Entry 7QJD (electron microscopy, 7.10 A resolution (low resolution: residue-level contacts below are approximate; hydrogen-bond / salt-bridge calls are withheld)); this record covers chains o and n of the 42 polymer chains in the assembly.

== Chain o ==
Molecule: Mitotic-spindle organizing protein 1
Source organism: Homo sapiens
UniProtKB: Q08AG7 (MZT1_HUMAN); residues 1-82 here = UniProt positions 1-82
Chain sequence (82 residues; row label = number of the first residue in the row):
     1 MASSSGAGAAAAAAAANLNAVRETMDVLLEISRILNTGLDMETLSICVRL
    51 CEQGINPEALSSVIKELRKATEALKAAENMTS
Disordered / not traced: 1-10, 76-82
UniProt features mapped onto this chain:
  - modified residue: A2 (N-acetylalanine)

== Chain n ==
Molecule: Gamma-tubulin complex component 3
Source organism: Homo sapiens
UniProtKB: Q96CW5 (GCP3_HUMAN); residues 1-907 here = UniProt positions 1-907
Chain sequence (907 residues; each row starts with the number of its first residue):
     1 MATPDQKSPNVLLQNLCCRILGRSEADVAQQFQYAVRVIGSNFAPTVERD
    51 EFLVAEKIKKELIRQRREADAALFSELHRKLHSQGVLKNKWSILYLLLSL
   101 SEDPRRQPSKVSSYATLFAQALPRDAHSTPYYYARPQTLPLSYQDRSAQS
   151 AQSSGSVGSSGISSIGLCALSGPAPAPQSLLPGQSNQAPGVGDCLRQQLG
   201 SRLAWTLTANQPSSQATTSKGVPSAVSRNMTRSRREGDTGGTMEITEAAL
   251 VRDILYVFQGIDGKNIKMNNTENCYKVEGKANLSRSLRDTAVRLSELGWL
   301 HNKIRRYTDQRSLDRSFGLVGQSFCAALHQELREYYRLLSVLHSQLQLED
   351 DQGVNLGLESSLTLRRLLVWTYDPKIRLKTLAALVDHCQGRKGGELASAV
   401 HAYTKTGDPYMRSLVQHILSLVSHPVLSFLYRWIYDGELEDTYHEFFVAS
   451 DPTVKTDRLWHDKYTLRKSMIPSFMTMDQSRKVLLIGKSINFLHQVCHDQ
   501 TPTTKMIAVTKSAESPQDAADLFTDLENAFQGKIDAAYFETSKYLLDVLN
   551 KKYSLLDHMQAMRRYLLLGQGDFIRHLMDLLKPELVRPATTLYQHNLTGI
   601 LETAVRATNAQFDSPEILRRLDVRLLEVSPGDTGWDVFSLDYHVDGPIAT
   651 VFTRECMSHYLRVFNFLWRAKRMEYILTDIRKGHMCNAKLLRNMPEFSGV
   701 LHQCHILASEMVHFIHQMQYYITFEVLECSWDELWNKVQQAQDLDHIIAA
   751 HEVFLDTIISRCLLDSDSRALLNQLRAVFDQIIELQNAQDAIYRAALEEL
   801 QRRLQFEEKKKQREIEGQWGVTAAEEEEENKRIGEFKESIPKMCSQLRIL
   851 THFYQGIVQQFLVLLTTSSDESLRFLSFRLDFNEHYKAREPRLRVSLGTR
   901 GRRSSHT
Disordered / not traced: 1-6, 106-907
UniProt features mapped onto this chain:
  - modified residue: A2 (N-acetylalanine), S113 (Phosphoserine)

== Interface between chain o and chain n ==
Residue-residue contacts (90; chain o residue first):
  A20(o) with V86(n)
  T24(o) with Q84(n); V86(n)
  V27(o) with L77(n); K80(n); L81(n)
  L28(o) with L81(n); L87(n); L97(n)
  E30(o) with L77(n)
  I31(o) with F74(n); L77(n); L97(n)
  S32(o) with L97(n)
  I34(o) with L62(n); R67(n); D70(n); F74(n); L77(n)
  L35(o) with L97(n); S101(n); E102(n)
  N36(o) with R67(n); L100(n); E102(n); P104(n)
  T37(o) with L97(n); L100(n)
  L39(o) with I20(n)
  D40(o) with R19(n)
  E42(o) with R19(n)
  T43(o) with L16(n); R19(n); I20(n)
  I46(o) with L12(n); N15(n); L16(n)
  C47(o) with I93(n)
  V48(o) with L87(n); I93(n)
  R49(o) with L12(n)
  L50(o) with L12(n); L13(n)
  C51(o) with N89(n); S92(n); I93(n)
  E52(o) with V86(n); L87(n); K88(n)
  Q53(o) with K7(n); F43(n)
  G54(o) with F43(n); N89(n)
  I55(o) with I39(n); F43(n); S92(n)
  N56(o) with N42(n); F43(n); A44(n); P45(n)
  P57(o) with W91(n); S92(n); Y95(n); L96(n)
  E58(o) with W91(n); Y95(n)
  A59(o) with V38(n); I39(n)
  L60(o) with L13(n); I39(n); L96(n)
  S61(o) with L96(n); S99(n); L100(n)
  S62(o) with Y34(n); V38(n)
  V63(o) with A35(n); V38(n)
  I64(o) with L100(n)
  K65(o) with S99(n); L100(n)
  E66(o) with Y34(n)
  L67(o) with C17(n); I20(n); L21(n); Q31(n)
  R68(o) with I20(n); L100(n)
  A70(o) with Q31(n)
  L74(o) with V28(n)
Interface residues without a listed pair, chain o (45 interface residues in all): N17, V21, E23, R33, T71
Interface residues without a listed pair, chain n (47 interface residues in all): P9, R23, T46, I58, L98

== Overview ==
45 residues of chain o and 47 residues of chain n are in contact.
Chain o is Mitotic-spindle organizing protein 1 and chain n is Gamma-tubulin complex component 3, both from
Homo sapiens; the structure, Structure of recombinant human gamma-Tubulin Ring Complex without actin, was
determined by electron microscopy, deposited together with 7QJ0, 7QJ1, 7QJ2, 7QJ3, 7QJ4 and 7QJE.
